PDB entry 7JQP | X-ray diffraction, 2.89 A resolution | chains C and D of the 5 polymer chains in the assembly

# Chain C (and D)
Protein: Encapsidation protein
From: Lactococcus phage asccphi28
Notes: chain D of this document is another copy of the same molecule, construct and numbering; everything in this record applies to it too
UniProt: B1ABI1 (B1ABI1_9CAUD); numbering as in UniProt (aligned over 1-366)
Sequence (374 residues; each row starts with the number of its first residue):
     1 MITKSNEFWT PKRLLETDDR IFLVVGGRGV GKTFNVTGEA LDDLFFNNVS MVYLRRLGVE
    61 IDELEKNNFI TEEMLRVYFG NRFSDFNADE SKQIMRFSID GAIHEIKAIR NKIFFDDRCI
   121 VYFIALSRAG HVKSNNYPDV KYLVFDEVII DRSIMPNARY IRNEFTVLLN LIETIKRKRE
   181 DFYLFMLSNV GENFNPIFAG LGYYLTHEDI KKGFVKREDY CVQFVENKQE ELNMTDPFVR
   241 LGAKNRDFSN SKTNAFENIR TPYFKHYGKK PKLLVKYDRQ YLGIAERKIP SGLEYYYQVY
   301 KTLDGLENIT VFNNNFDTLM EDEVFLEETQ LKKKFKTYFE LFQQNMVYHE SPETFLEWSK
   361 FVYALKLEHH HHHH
Not modelled in the structure: 1-6, 369-374 (chain D: 1-7, 369-374)
Construct notes: expression tag (367-374)
Modified positions: Mse1 (selenomethionine); Mse51, Mse74, Mse95, Mse155, Mse186, Mse234, Mse320, Mse346 (selenomethionine; parent Met)
From the paper describing this entry:
  - self-association interface (contacts with another copy of this molecule): R177
  - catalytic residues: K133, E147 (from molecular simulation)

# Chain C / chain D interface
Residue-residue contacts - 66 pairs, chain C then chain D:
  R28(C) with N170(D), hydrogen bond
  Y53(C) with S134(D)
  R55(C) with H131(D); S134(D)
  V59(C) with H131(D)
  E63(C) with R128(D); H131(D); V132(D); N135(D), hydrogen bond (backbone-side chain)
  L64(C) with N135(D)
  E65(C) with K112(D), salt bridge; N135(D), hydrogen bond (backbone-side chain)
  N68(C) with Y122(D); N136(D), hydrogen bond (side chain-backbone); P138(D)
  T71(C) with N136(D)
  E73(C) with R177(D), salt bridge
  A88(C) with D117(D)
  D89(C) with D117(D)
  E90(C) with F114(D); D117(D), hydrogen bond (backbone-backbone); R118(D); C119(D), hydrogen bond (side chain-backbone)
  S91(C) with F114(D); D117(D), hydrogen bond
  Q93(C) with R110(D)
  D146(C) with S134(D), hydrogen bond
  E147(C) with K133(D)
  I154(C) with K133(D)
  Mse155(C) with H131(D)
  N189(C) with K133(D)
  D236(C) with K176(D), salt bridge
  P237(C) with R20(D); D219(D)
  F238(C) with R20(D); I21(D), hydrophobic; I172(D), hydrophobic; K176(D); F182(D), hydrophobic; L184(D), hydrophobic
  R240(C) with E218(D), salt bridge; D219(D), salt bridge
  L241(C) with L201(D), hydrophobic; D219(D)
  K244(C) with E218(D), salt bridge; D219(D), salt bridge; D278(D)
  N245(C) with F165(D); L169(D); G200(D), hydrogen bond (side chain-backbone)
  R246(C) with D278(D), salt bridge; R279(D)
  D247(C) with N163(D), hydrogen bond; T166(D); Y277(D); A364(D)
  F248(C) with T166(D); L169(D), hydrophobic; N170(D)
  N250(C) with N315(D)
  K252(C) with E173(D), salt bridge
  E257(C) with N315(D); F316(D); D317(D)
  N258(C) with F316(D); F325(D)
Also at the interface, not in a pair above, chain C (38 interface residues in all): T33, E60, F69, G242
Also at the interface, not in a pair above, chain D (46 interface residues in all): K107, G130, Y137, R179, Y183, K360

# Overview
38 residues of chain C face 46 of chain D across their interface; the contacts include 10 hydrogen bonds and 9
salt bridges. Among the polar pairs are E65(C)-K112(D), E73(C)-R177(D) and D236(C)-K176(D). From the paper:
catalytic residues K133(C) and E147(C); a self-association interface involving R177(C).
Chain C and chain D are both Encapsidation protein (Lactococcus phage asccphi28); the structure, The Phi-28
gp11 DNA packaging Motor, was determined by X-ray diffraction together with 7JQ6 and 7JQ7 from the same study.
